PDB entry 9MQ7 | electron microscopy, 3.63 A resolution | chains C and E of the 12 polymer chains in the assembly

== Chain C (and E) ==
Name: Hemagglutinin HA1 chain
Organism: Influenza A virus
Notes: chain E of this document is another copy of the same molecule, construct and numbering; everything in this record applies to it too
UniProtKB: A0AAX6NN08 (A0AAX6NN08_9INFA); the construct lacks a stretch of the UniProt sequence, so the offset changes along the chain: -5 to 53 = UniProt 1-59; 54-80 = UniProt 61-87; 81-92 = UniProt 89-100; 93-121 = UniProt 102-130; 3 more segments
Chain sequence (342 residues; each row starts with the number of its first residue; a row labelled like 121A-121B holds insertion residues (121A, then the next letters in order); numbers below 1 keep their minus sign (Met-5 is residue -5)):
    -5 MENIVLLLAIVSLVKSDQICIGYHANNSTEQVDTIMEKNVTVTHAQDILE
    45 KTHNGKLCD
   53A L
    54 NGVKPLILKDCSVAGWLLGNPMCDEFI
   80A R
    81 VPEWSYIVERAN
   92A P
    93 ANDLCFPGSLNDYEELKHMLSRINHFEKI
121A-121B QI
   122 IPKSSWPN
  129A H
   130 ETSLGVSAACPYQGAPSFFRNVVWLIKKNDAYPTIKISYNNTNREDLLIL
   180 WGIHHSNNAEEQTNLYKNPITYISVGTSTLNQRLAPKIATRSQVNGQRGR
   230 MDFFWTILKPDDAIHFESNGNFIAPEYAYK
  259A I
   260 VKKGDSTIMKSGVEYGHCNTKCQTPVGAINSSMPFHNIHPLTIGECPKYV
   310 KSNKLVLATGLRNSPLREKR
Disordered / not traced: -5 to 12, 322-329
Sequence notes: conflict Phe98 (Tyr107 in A0AAX6NN08), Ile199 (Thr211 in A0AAX6NN08)
Disulfides: Cys52-Cys277, Cys64-Cys76, Cys97-Cys139, Cys281-Cys305

== How chain C and chain E interact ==
Pairs across the interface (6; chain C residue first):
  Ile217(C) with Arg212(E), hydrogen bond (backbone-side chain)
  Thr219(C) with Gly205(E); His244(E); Glu246(E)
  Arg220(C) with Asn210(E), hydrogen bond
  Ser221(C) with Ser207(E)
Also at the interface, not in a pair above, chain C (7 interface residues in all): Lys216, Ala218, Arg229
Also at the interface, not in a pair above, chain E (7 interface residues in all): Ser203

== In short ==
Chain C and chain E each contribute 7 residues to their interface, with 2 hydrogen bonds. Polar contacts
include Ile217(C)-Arg212(E) and Arg220(C)-Asn210(E).
Chain C and chain E are both Hemagglutinin HA1 chain (Influenza A virus); the structure, Cryo-EM structure of
hemagglutinin H5N1 in complex with Fab 326-366.26, was determined by electron microscopy.
